PDB entry 6H7W | electron microscopy, 11.40 A resolution (very low resolution: no residue pairs are listed; an interface is given only as per-side residue counts) | chains J and A of the 20 polymer chains in the assembly

[Chain J]
Name: Vacuolar protein sorting-associated protein 26-like protein
Source organism: Chaetomium thermophilum (strain DSM 1495 / CBS 144.50 / IMI 039719)
UniProt: G0S0E6 (G0S0E6_CHATD); residue numbers follow UniProt; this construct covers 5-296
Chain sequence (292 residues; row label = number of the first residue in the row):
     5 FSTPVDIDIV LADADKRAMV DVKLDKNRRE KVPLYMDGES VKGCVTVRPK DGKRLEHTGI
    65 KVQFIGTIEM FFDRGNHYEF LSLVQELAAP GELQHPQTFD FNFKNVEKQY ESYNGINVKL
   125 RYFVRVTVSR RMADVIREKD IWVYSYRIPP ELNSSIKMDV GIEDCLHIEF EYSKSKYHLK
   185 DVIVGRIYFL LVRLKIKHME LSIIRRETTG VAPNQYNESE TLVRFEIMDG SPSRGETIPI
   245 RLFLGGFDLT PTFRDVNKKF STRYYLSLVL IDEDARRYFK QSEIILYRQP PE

[Chain A]
Name: Putative vacuolar protein sorting-associated protein
Source organism: Chaetomium thermophilum (strain DSM 1495 / CBS 144.50 / IMI 039719)
UniProt: G0SH11 (G0SH11_CHATD); residues 183-550 here = UniProt positions 183-550
Chain sequence (368 residues; numbered 183 to 550; the number before each row is that of its first residue):
   183 ARPTFHITVG DPHKVGDLAT SHIVYSVRTK TTSKAYKQPE FEVKRRYRDF LWLYNTLHSN
   243 NPGVVVPPPP EKQAVGRFES NFVESRRAAL EKMLNKIAAH PTLQLDADLK LFLESESFNI
   303 DVKHKERKEP PLGESKGVFG SLGFGGGGNK FVEQDDWFHD RRVYLDALEN QLKALLKAMD
   363 NMVAQRKAMA EAAADFSASL HALSTVELSP TLSGPLDALS ELQLAIRDVY ERQAQQDVLT
   423 FGIIIEEYIR LIGSVKQAFS QRQKAFHSWH SAESELMKKK AAQDKLLRQG KTQQDRLNQV
   483 NAEVIDAERK VHQARLLFED MGRLLRSELD RFEREKVEDF KSGVETFLES AVEAQKELIE
   543 KWETFLMQ
Not modelled in the structure: 312-330

[Interface between chain J and chain A]
At this resolution (11 A) residue pairs are not listed: 8 residues of chain J and 10 of chain A lie at the interface.

[In short]
The interface between chain J and chain A involves 8 residues on one side and 10 on the other.
Chain J is Vacuolar protein sorting-associated protein 26-like protein and chain A is Putative vacuolar
protein sorting-associated protein, both from Chaetomium thermophilum (strain DSM 1495 / CBS 144.50 / IMI
039719); the structure, Model of retromer-Vps5 complex assembled on membrane, was determined by electron
microscopy, deposited together with 5W8M.
